PDB entry 2I4N | X-ray diffraction, 2.85 A resolution | chains A and B

Chain A (and B):
Name: Proline-tRNA ligase
From: Rhodopseudomonas palustris
Notes: EC 6.1.1.15; chain B of this document is another copy of the same molecule, construct and numbering; everything in this record applies to it too
UniProt: Q6N5P6 (SYP_RHOPA); residues 1-438 here = UniProt positions 1-438
Chain sequence (458 residues; each row starts with the number of its first residue; numbers below 1 keep their minus sign (Met-19 is residue -19)):
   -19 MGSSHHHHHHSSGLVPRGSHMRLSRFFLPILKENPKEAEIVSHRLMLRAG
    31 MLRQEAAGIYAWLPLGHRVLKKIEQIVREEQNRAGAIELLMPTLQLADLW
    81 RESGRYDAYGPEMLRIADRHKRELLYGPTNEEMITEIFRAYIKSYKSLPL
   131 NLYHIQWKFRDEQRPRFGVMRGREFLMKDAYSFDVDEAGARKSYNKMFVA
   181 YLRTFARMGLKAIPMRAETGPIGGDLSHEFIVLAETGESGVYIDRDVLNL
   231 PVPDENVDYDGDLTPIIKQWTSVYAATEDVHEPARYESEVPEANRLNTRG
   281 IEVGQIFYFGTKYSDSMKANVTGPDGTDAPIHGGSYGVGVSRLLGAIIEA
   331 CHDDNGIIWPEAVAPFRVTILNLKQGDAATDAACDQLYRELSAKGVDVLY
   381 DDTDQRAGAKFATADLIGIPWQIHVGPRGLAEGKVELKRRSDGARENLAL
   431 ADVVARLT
Disordered / not traced: -19 to -3 (chain B: -19 to -4)
Differences from the reference sequence: expression tag (-19 to 0)
Residues lining bound ligands: 5'-O-(N-(L-cysteinyl)-sulfamoyl)adenosine (5CA): Pro108, Thr109, Glu111, Arg140, Glu142, Val149, Met150, Arg151, Gly152, Phe155, Met157, Asp159, Ala160, Tyr161, Ile202, Glu282, Val283, Gly284, Gln285, Phe287, Ser315, Tyr316, Gly317, Val318, Gly319, Ser321, Arg322

How chain A and chain B interact:
Pairs across the interface (89; chain A residue first):
  Arg5(A) with Ile67(B)
  Phe6(A) with Ile67(B)
  Phe7(A) with Ile67(B); Ile122(B), hydrophobic; Leu130(B), hydrophobic; Leu132(B), hydrophobic
  Pro9(A) with Tyr121(B), hydrophobic
  Leu32(A) with Tyr121(B)
  Arg33(A) with Glu116(B), salt bridge; Ala120(B); Tyr121(B)
  Glu35(A) with Leu76(B); Met113(B); Glu116(B); Ile117(B)
  Ala36(A) with Leu76(B), hydrophobic
  Ile39(A) with Pro72(B), hydrophobic; Leu74(B)
  Tyr40(A) with Pro72(B)
  Ala41(A) with Leu70(B); Pro72(B); Ile117(B), hydrophobic
  Trp42(A) with Leu69(B); Leu70(B), hydrogen bond (backbone-backbone)
  Pro44(A) with Ile67(B), hydrophobic; Glu68(B); Leu69(B)
  His47(A) with Glu68(B), salt bridge; Leu70(B)
  Lys51(A) with Arg58(B)
  Ile67(A) with Arg5(B); Phe6(B), hydrophobic; Pro44(B), hydrophobic
  Glu68(A) with Pro44(B); His47(B), salt bridge
  Leu69(A) with Trp42(B); Pro44(B)
  Leu70(A) with Ala41(B); Trp42(B), hydrogen bond (backbone-backbone); His47(B); Trp137(B), hydrophobic
  Pro72(A) with Ile39(B), hydrophobic; Tyr40(B); Ala41(B); Glu154(B)
  Thr73(A) with Tyr106(B), hydrogen bond; Glu154(B), hydrogen bond
  Leu74(A) with Ile39(B); Phe139(B), hydrophobic; Glu154(B), hydrogen bond (backbone-side chain)
  Leu76(A) with Glu35(B); Ala36(B), hydrophobic
  Pro91(A) with Arg99(B)
  Glu92(A) with Arg99(B)
  Leu94(A) with Leu74(B), hydrophobic; Ile96(B), hydrophobic
  Ile96(A) with Leu94(B), hydrophobic; Ile96(B), hydrophobic
  Ala97(A) with Leu94(B)
  Asp98(A) with Leu94(B); Asp141(B); Arg153(B), salt bridge
  Arg99(A) with Pro91(B), hydrogen bond (side chain-backbone); Glu92(B); Asp141(B), hydrogen bond (side chain-backbone); Gln143(B)
  His100(A) with Gln143(B), hydrogen bond (side chain-backbone)
  Tyr106(A) with Thr73(B), hydrogen bond; Tyr106(B), hydrophobic
  Met113(A) with Glu35(B)
  Glu116(A) with Arg33(B), salt bridge; Glu35(B)
  Ile117(A) with Glu35(B); Ala41(B), hydrophobic; Leu43(B), hydrophobic
  Ala120(A) with Arg33(B)
  Tyr121(A) with Pro9(B), hydrophobic; Arg33(B), hydrogen bond
  Ile122(A) with Phe7(B), hydrophobic
  Trp137(A) with Leu70(B), hydrophobic
  Phe139(A) with Leu74(B), hydrophobic
  Asp141(A) with Asp98(B); Arg99(B), hydrogen bond (side chain-backbone)
  Gln143(A) with Arg99(B); His100(B), hydrogen bond (backbone-side chain)
  Arg153(A) with Asp98(B), salt bridge
  Glu154(A) with Pro72(B); Thr73(B), hydrogen bond (side chain-backbone); Leu74(B), hydrogen bond (side chain-backbone)
Interface residues without a listed pair, chain A (51 interface residues in all): Leu43, Arg58, Leu104, Leu130, Leu132, Gln136, Glu142
Interface residues without a listed pair, chain B (54 interface residues in all): Leu32, Lys51, Glu54, Met71, Arg95, Ala97, Leu104, Gln136, Glu142

Overview:
The interface between chain A and chain B involves 51 residues on one side and 54 on the other, with 14
hydrogen bonds and 6 salt bridges. Among the polar pairs are Arg33(A)-Glu116(B), His47(A)-Glu68(B) and
Asp98(A)-Arg153(B). Chain A binds 5'-O-(N-(L-cysteinyl)-sulfamoyl)adenosine.
Both chains are Proline-tRNA ligase (Rhodopseudomonas palustris). Entry 2I4N (Rhodopseudomonas palustris
prolyl-tRNA synthetase in complex with CysAMS) was determined by X-ray diffraction together with 2I4L, 2I4M,
2I4O, 2J3L and 2J3M from the same study.
